Entry 7FD4 (electron microscopy, 2.40 A resolution); this record covers chains A and S of the 7 polymer chains in the assembly.

Chain A:
Molecule: Lon protease
Source organism: Meiothermus taiwanensis
Notes: EC 3.4.21.53
UniProtKB: A0A059VAZ3 (A0A059VAZ3_9DEIN); residue numbers follow UniProt; this construct covers 1-793
Amino-acid sequence (793 residues; each row starts with the number of its first residue):
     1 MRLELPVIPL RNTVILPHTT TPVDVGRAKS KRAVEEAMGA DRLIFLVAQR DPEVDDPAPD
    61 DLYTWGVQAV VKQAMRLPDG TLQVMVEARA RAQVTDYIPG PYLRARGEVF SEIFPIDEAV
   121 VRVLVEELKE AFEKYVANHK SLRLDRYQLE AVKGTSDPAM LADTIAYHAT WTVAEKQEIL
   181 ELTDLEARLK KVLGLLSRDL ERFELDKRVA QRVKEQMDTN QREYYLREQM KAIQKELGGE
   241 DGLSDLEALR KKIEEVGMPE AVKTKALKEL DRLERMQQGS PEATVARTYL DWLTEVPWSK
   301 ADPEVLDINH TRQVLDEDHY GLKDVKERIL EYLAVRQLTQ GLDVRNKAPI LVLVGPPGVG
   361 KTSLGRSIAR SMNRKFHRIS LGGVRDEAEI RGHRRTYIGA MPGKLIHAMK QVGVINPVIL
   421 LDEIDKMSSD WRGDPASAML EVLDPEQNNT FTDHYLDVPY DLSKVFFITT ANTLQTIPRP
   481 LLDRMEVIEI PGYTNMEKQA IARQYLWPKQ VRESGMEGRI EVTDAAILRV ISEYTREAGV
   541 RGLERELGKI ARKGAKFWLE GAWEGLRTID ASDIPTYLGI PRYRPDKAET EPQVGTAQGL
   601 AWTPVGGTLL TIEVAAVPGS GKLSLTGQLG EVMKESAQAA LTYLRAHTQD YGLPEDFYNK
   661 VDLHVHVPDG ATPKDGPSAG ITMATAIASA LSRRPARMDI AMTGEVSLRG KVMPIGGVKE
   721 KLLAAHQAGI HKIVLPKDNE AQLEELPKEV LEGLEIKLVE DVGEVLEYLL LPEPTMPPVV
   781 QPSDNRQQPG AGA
Not modelled in the structure: 1, 781-793
Covalent attachments: compound 4KZ linked to Ser678
Small-molecule neighbours:
  - 4KZ (N-[(1R)-1-(dihydroxyboranyl)-2-phenylethyl]-Nalpha-(pyrazin-2-ylcarbonyl)-L-phenylalaninamide): Ala601, Trp602, Thr603, Thr608, Leu610, Met633, Thr672, Pro673, Lys674, Asp675, Gly676, Pro677, Ala679, Gly716, Lys721
  - ATP-gamma-S (AGS; phosphothiophosphoric acid-adenylate ester): Asp318, His319, Tyr320, Leu322, Pro356, Pro357, Gly358, Val359, Gly360, Lys361, Thr362, Ser363, Glu423, Asn472, Tyr493, Ile501, Tyr505, Val540, Arg541
From the paper describing this entry:
  - binding site for Alpha-S1-casein (chain S): Tyr224, Tyr397, Ile398, Trp431
  - mutagenesis - M217A, M217S, Y224H, Y224I, Y224L, Y225A, Y225S: abolished catalytic activity
  - mutagenesis - M217L, M217Y, Q221A, Y224F, Y224M, Y224W, Y225L: unchanged catalytic activity
  - mutagenesis - Y224A, Y224S: abolished catalytic activity on Ig2 and alpha-casein

Chain S:
Molecule: Alpha-S1-casein
Source organism: Bos taurus
Amino-acid sequence (22 residues; each row starts with the number of its first residue; X marks 22 residues of unknown identity (built as UNK)):
     1 XXXXXXXXXX XXXXXXXXXX XX

Chain A / chain S interface:
Interface residues of chain A (facing chain S), 4 residues: Thr396, Tyr397, Ile398, Trp431

Summary:
No residue of chain A is in contact with chain S. Bound to chain A: ATP-gamma-S. Covalently linked compound
4KZ: at Ser678(A). The paper reports a binding site for Alpha-S1-casein (chain S) at Tyr224(A), Tyr397(A) and
Ile398(A) among others; M217A, M217S and Y224H of chain A, among others, abolish catalytic activity; 16
substitutions were tested in all.
Chain A is Lon protease (Meiothermus taiwanensis) and chain S is Alpha-S1-casein (Bos taurus); the structure,
A complete three-dimensional structure of the Lon protease translocating a protein substrate (conformation 1),
was determined by electron microscopy (same publication as 7FD5).
